Entry 7TKJ (electron microscopy, 7.50 A resolution (low resolution: residue-level contacts below are approximate; hydrogen-bond / salt-bridge calls are withheld)); this record covers chains G and H of the 27 polymer chains in the assembly.

Chain G:
Name: ATP synthase subunit gamma
Source organism: Saccharomyces cerevisiae
UniProtKB: P38077 (ATPG_YEAST); residues 1-278 here correspond to UniProt positions 34-311 (UniProt number = residue number + 33)
Sequence (278 residues; numbered 1 to 278; the number before each row is that of its first residue):
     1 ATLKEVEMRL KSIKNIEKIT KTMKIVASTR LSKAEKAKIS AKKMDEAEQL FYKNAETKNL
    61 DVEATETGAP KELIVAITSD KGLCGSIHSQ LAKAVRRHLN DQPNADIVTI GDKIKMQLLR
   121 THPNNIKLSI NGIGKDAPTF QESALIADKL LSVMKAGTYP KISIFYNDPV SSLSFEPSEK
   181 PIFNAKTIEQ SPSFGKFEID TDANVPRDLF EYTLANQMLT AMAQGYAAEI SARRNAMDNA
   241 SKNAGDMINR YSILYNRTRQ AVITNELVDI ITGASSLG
Disordered / not traced: 60-70, 277-278

Chain H:
Name: ATP synthase subunit delta
Source organism: Saccharomyces cerevisiae
UniProtKB: Q12165 (ATPD_YEAST); residues 1-138 here correspond to UniProt positions 23-160 (UniProt number = residue number + 22)
Sequence (138 residues; each row starts with the number of its first residue):
     1 AEAAAASSGL KLQFALPHET LYSGSEVTQV NLPAKSGRIG VLANHVPTVE QLLPGVVEVM
    61 EGSNSKKFFI SGGFATVQPD SQLCVTAIEA FPLESFSQEN IKNLLAEAKK NVSSSDAREA
   121 AEAAIQVEVL ENLQSVLK
Disordered / not traced: 1-10, 22-25, 91, 98, 116-117, 137-138

How chain G and chain H interact:
Pairs across the interface (7):
  A37(G) with P17(H)
  S40(G) with L16(H)
  A41(G) with P17(H)
  F197(G) with P47(H)
  E198(G) with P47(H); T48(H); V49(H)
Interface residues without a listed pair, chain G (7 interface residues in all): M44, K196
Interface residues without a listed pair, chain H (6 interface residues in all): A15

In short:
The interface between chain G and chain H involves 7 residues on one side and 6 on the other.
Here chain G is ATP synthase subunit gamma and chain H is ATP synthase subunit delta, both from Saccharomyces
cerevisiae. Entry 7TKJ (Yeast ATP synthase State 2catalytic(d) with 10 mM ATP backbone model) was determined
by electron microscopy (same publication as 7TJS, 7TJT, 7TJU, 7TJV, 7TJW, 7TJX and 30 further entries).
